PDB entry 7KLD | X-ray diffraction, 2.25 A resolution | chains A and B of the 4 polymer chains in the assembly

[Chain A (and B)]
Name: Phage-related ribosomal protease
From: Staphylococcus aureus
Notes: chain B of this document is another copy of the same molecule, construct and numbering; everything in this record applies to it too
Reference sequence: W8U5D2 (W8U5D2_STAAU); residues 1-106 here = UniProt positions 1-106
Chain sequence (106 residues; each row starts with the number of its first residue):
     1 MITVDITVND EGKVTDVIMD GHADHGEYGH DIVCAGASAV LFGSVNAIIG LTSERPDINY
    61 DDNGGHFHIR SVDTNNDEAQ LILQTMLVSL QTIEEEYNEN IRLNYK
Not modelled in the structure: 24-29 (chain B: fully traced)
Ion coordination: Ca2+ site 1: Val8 (shared with 1 residue of chain D); Ca2+ site 2: Asp20 (shared with Asp57(B), Asn59(B) of chain B); Ca2+ site 3 near Leu51 (its only coordinating residue here); Ca2+ site 4: Asp57, Asn59 (shared with Asp20(B) of chain B); Ca2+ site 5: Glu94, Asn98, Ile101 (shared with Glu11(B) of chain B); Ca2+ site 6: Asn104, Tyr105 (shared with Asp10(B) of chain B)
Reported in the primary citation:
  - catalytic residues: His22, Ala23, Cys34
  - binding site for Lys-leu-asn-leu-gln-phe-pcs: His22, Ala23, Gly29, Asp31, Cys34, Ser38, Phe42
  - conformationally variable residues (loop rearrangement, order/disorder transition): Gly21 to Asp31
  - contacts within the chain: Cys34-Ser38 (hydrogen bond)
  - mutagenesis - G21A, S38A (2.1 +/- 0.2%): decreased catalytic activity (citing earlier work)
  - mutagenesis - H22A, D31A, C34S: abolished catalytic activity (citing earlier work)

[Chain A / chain B interface]
Residue-residue contacts (22; chain A residue first):
  Thr3(A) - Arg70(B)
  Asp5(A) - Arg70(B)  salt bridge
  Ile18(A) - Ile18(B)  hydrophobic
  Asp20(A) - Asp57(B)
  Asp20(A) - Asn59(B)
  Asp20(A) - His68(B)  salt bridge
  Asp20(A) - Arg70(B)
  Asp57(A) - Asp20(B)
  Asn59(A) - Asp20(B)
  Asn59(A) - Asp61(B)  hydrogen bond
  Asn59(A) - His66(B)
  Tyr60(A) - Asp61(B)
  Asp61(A) - Asn59(B)  hydrogen bond
  Asp61(A) - Tyr60(B)  hydrogen bond (side chain-backbone)
  Asp62(A) - Asp62(B)
  His66(A) - Asn59(B)
  His66(A) - His66(B)  hydrogen bond
  His66(A) - His68(B)
  His68(A) - Asp20(B)  salt bridge
  His68(A) - His66(B)  hydrogen bond
  Lys106(A) - Thr7(B)  hydrogen bond
  Lys106(A) - Lys106(B)
Interface residues without a listed pair, chain A (14 interface residues in all): Gly64, Gly65
Interface residues without a listed pair, chain B (15 interface residues in all): Asp16, Gly64, Gly65

[Summary]
14 residues of chain A face 15 of chain B across their interface; the contacts include 6 hydrogen bonds and 3
salt bridges. Polar pairs include Asp5(A)-Arg70(B), Asp20(A)-His68(B) and Asn59(A)-Asp61(B). The paper reports
catalytic residues His22(A), Ala23(A) and Cys34(A); H22A, D31A and C34S of chain A abolish catalytic activity;
5 substitutions were tested in all.
Both chains are Phage-related ribosomal protease (Staphylococcus aureus). Entry 7KLD (Crystal Structure of an
Essential Ribosomal Processing Protease Prp from S. aureus in complex with a ...) was determined by X-ray
diffraction.
